Entry 5MJV (X-ray diffraction, 3.09 A resolution); this record covers chains A and B of the 4 polymer chains in the assembly.

[Chain A]
Molecule: Capsid subunit VP1
From: Human parechovirus 1 (strain Harris)
Notes: EC 3.6.1.15, 3.4.22.28, 2.7.7.48
UniProt: Q66578 (POLG_HPE1H); residues 1-234 here correspond to UniProt positions 543-776 (UniProt number = residue number + 542)
Amino-acid sequence (234 residues; each row starts with the number of its first residue):
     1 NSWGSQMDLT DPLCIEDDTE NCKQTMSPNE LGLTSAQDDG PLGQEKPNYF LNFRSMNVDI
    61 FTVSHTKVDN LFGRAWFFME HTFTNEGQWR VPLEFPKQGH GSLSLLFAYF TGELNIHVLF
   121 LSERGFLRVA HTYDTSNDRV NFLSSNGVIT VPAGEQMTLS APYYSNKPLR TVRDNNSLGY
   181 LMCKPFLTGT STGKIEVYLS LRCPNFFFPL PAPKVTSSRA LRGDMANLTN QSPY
Not modelled in the structure: 1-24, 217-234

[Chain B]
Molecule: Capsid subunit VP3
From: Human parechovirus 1 (strain Harris)
Notes: EC 3.6.1.15, 3.4.22.28, 2.7.7.48
UniProt: Q66578 (POLG_HPE1H); residues 1-253 here correspond to UniProt positions 290-542 (UniProt number = residue number + 289)
Amino-acid sequence (253 residues; each row starts with the number of its first residue):
     1 APNGKKKNWK KIMTMSTKYK WTRTKIDIAE GPGSMNMANV LCTTGAQSVA LVGERAFYDP
    61 RTAGSKSRFD DLVKIAQLFS VMADSTTPSE NHGVDAKGYF KWSATTAPQS IVHRNIVYLR
   121 LFPNLNVFVN SYSYFRGSLV LRLSVYASTF NRGRLRMGFF PNATTDSTST LDNAIYTICD
   181 IGSDNSFEIT IPYSFSTWMR KTNGHPIGLF QIEVLNRLTY NSSSPSEVYC IVQGKMGQDA
   241 RFFCPTGSVV TFQ
Not modelled in the structure: 1-14
What the authors report for this chain:
  - mutagenesis - T17A: unchanged growth

[Chain A / chain B interface]
Contacting residue pairs (129; chain A residue first):
  Gly-32(A) with Ser-186(B); Phe-187(B); Glu-188(B), hydrogen bond (backbone-backbone)
  Leu-33(A) with Asp-184(B); Phe-187(B), hydrophobic
  Thr-34(A) with Asp-184(B); Ser-186(B), hydrogen bond (backbone-side chain)
  Ser-35(A) with Asp-184(B); Ser-186(B), hydrogen bond (backbone-side chain)
  Ala-36(A) with Arg-142(B); Ser-186(B)
  Asp-39(A) with Arg-142(B), salt bridge
  Glu-45(A) with Gln-238(B)
  Lys-46(A) with Glu-188(B), salt bridge
  Asn-48(A) with Val-140(B); Glu-188(B); Thr-190(B)
  Phe-50(A) with Pro-192(B), hydrophobic
  Phe-53(A) with Ser-138(B); Thr-190(B); Pro-192(B), hydrophobic
  Ser-55(A) with Gln-238(B); Asp-239(B), hydrogen bond
  Met-56(A) with Asp-239(B), hydrogen bond (backbone-side chain)
  Asn-57(A) with Gln-238(B); Asp-239(B); Arg-241(B), hydrogen bond
  Val-58(A) with Arg-136(B); Arg-241(B), hydrogen bond (backbone-side chain)
  Asp-59(A) with Arg-241(B), salt bridge
  Ile-60(A) with Trp-198(B), hydrophobic; Met-199(B), hydrophobic; Phe-243(B), hydrophobic
  Phe-61(A) with Phe-243(B), hydrophobic
  His-65(A) with Tyr-132(B), hydrogen bond (backbone-side chain); Phe-243(B), hydrogen bond (side chain-backbone)
  Thr-66(A) with Asp-71(B), hydrogen bond; Leu-72(B), hydrogen bond (backbone-backbone); Val-73(B); Tyr-132(B); Phe-242(B)
  Lys-67(A) with Asp-70(B); Asp-71(B)
  Val-68(A) with Phe-69(B); Asp-70(B), hydrogen bond (backbone-backbone); Leu-72(B), hydrophobic
  Asp-69(A) with Val-40(B); Arg-68(B), salt bridge
  Leu-71(A) with Leu-72(B), hydrophobic; Tyr-132(B)
  Gly-73(A) with Val-40(B); Thr-43(B), hydrogen bond (backbone-side chain)
  Arg-74(A) with Met-37(B); Ala-38(B), hydrogen bond (side chain-backbone)
  Ala-75(A) with Met-37(B), hydrophobic
  Lys-97(A) with Thr-251(B); Phe-252(B), hydrogen bond (backbone-backbone); Gln-253(B)
  Gln-98(A) with Asn-130(B); Ser-248(B), hydrogen bond (backbone-side chain); Thr-251(B), hydrogen bond
  Gly-99(A) with Ser-248(B)
  His-100(A) with Ser-131(B)
  Ser-102(A) with Phe-252(B)
  Leu-103(A) with Leu-72(B), hydrophobic; Val-127(B), hydrophobic; Ser-131(B); Tyr-132(B), hydrophobic
  Leu-106(A) with Ile-75(B), hydrophobic; Val-127(B), hydrophobic; Phe-128(B), hydrophobic
  Phe-107(A) with Phe-69(B), hydrophobic; Leu-72(B), hydrophobic
  Thr-111(A) with Tyr-58(B)
  Gly-112(A) with Tyr-58(B)
  Glu-113(A) with Arg-55(B), salt bridge; Tyr-58(B), hydrogen bond
  Asn-115(A) with Thr-43(B)
  His-117(A) with Met-35(B); Met-37(B); Thr-43(B)
  Ile-149(A) with Val-49(B), hydrophobic
  Gln-156(A) with Gly-33(B), hydrogen bond (side chain-backbone); Ser-34(B); Met-35(B)
  Met-157(A) with Met-35(B); Gln-47(B)
  Thr-158(A) with Met-35(B), hydrogen bond; Ala-46(B); Gln-47(B)
  Leu-159(A) with Gln-47(B); Val-49(B), hydrophobic
  Ser-160(A) with Gln-47(B), hydrogen bond (backbone-backbone); Ser-48(B); Val-49(B), hydrogen bond (backbone-backbone)
  Ala-161(A) with Val-49(B), hydrophobic
  Pro-162(A) with Val-49(B); Ala-50(B), hydrophobic
  Tyr-164(A) with Ala-50(B); Leu-51(B), hydrogen bond (side chain-backbone); Glu-54(B), hydrogen bond
  Leu-169(A) with Ala-63(B), hydrophobic
  Arg-173(A) with Gln-253(B), hydrogen bond (side chain-backbone)
  Tyr-198(A) with Met-37(B), hydrophobic
  Arg-202(A) with Thr-44(B), hydrogen bond (side chain-backbone)
  Pro-204(A) with Arg-68(B), hydrogen bond (backbone-side chain)
  Asn-205(A) with Tyr-58(B); Arg-68(B)
  Phe-206(A) with Arg-68(B); Phe-69(B), hydrogen bond (backbone-backbone)
  Phe-207(A) with Pro-60(B), hydrophobic; Ala-63(B), hydrophobic; Ser-65(B); Ser-67(B); Arg-68(B)
  Pro-209(A) with Ile-75(B), hydrophobic
  Ala-212(A) with Pro-123(B); Asn-124(B)
  Pro-213(A) with Phe-252(B), hydrophobic; Gln-253(B)
  Lys-214(A) with Phe-252(B); Gln-253(B), hydrogen bond (backbone-backbone)
  Val-215(A) with Asn-126(B); Val-250(B), hydrophobic; Thr-251(B); Phe-252(B), hydrophobic; Gln-253(B)
  Thr-216(A) with Thr-251(B), hydrogen bond (backbone-backbone); Phe-252(B)
Other interface residues (no listed pair), chain A (73 interface residues in all): Ser-64, Asn-70, Phe-72, Leu-105, Tyr-109, Leu-119, Pro-168, Ser-200, Cys-203, Phe-208
Other interface residues (no listed pair), chain B (67 interface residues in all): Asn-39, Asp-59, Thr-62, Lys-74, Ser-144, Tyr-146, Asn-185, Cys-244, Pro-245

[Overview]
73 residues of chain A and 67 residues of chain B are in contact; the contacts include 30 hydrogen bonds and 5
salt bridges. Polar pairs include Asp-39(A)/Arg-142(B), Lys-46(A)/Glu-188(B) and Asp-59(A)/Arg-241(B). From
the paper: T17A of chain B leaves growth unchanged.
Here chain A is Capsid subunit VP1 and chain B is Capsid subunit VP3, both from Human parechovirus 1 (strain
Harris). Entry 5MJV (Rebuild and re-refined model for Human Parechovirus 1) was determined by X-ray
diffraction.
